Entry 5CPJ (X-ray diffraction, 3.15 A resolution); this record covers chains H and J of the 10 polymer chains in the assembly.

[Chain H]
Molecule: Histone H2B type 1-J
Organism: Homo sapiens
UniProtKB: P06899 (H2B1J_HUMAN); residues 0-125 here correspond to UniProt positions 1-126 (UniProt number = residue number + 1)
Sequence (129 residues; each row starts with the number of its first residue; numbers below 1 keep their minus sign (Gly-3 is residue -3)):
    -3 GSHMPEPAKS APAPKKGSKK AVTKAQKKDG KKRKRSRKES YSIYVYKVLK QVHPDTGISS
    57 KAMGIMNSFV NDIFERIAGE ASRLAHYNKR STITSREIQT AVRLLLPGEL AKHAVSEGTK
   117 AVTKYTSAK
Unresolved in the structure: -3 to 32, 125
Differences from the reference sequence: expression tag (-3 to -1)
Curated features (UniProtKB/Swiss-Prot):
  - modified residue: Pro1 (N-acetylproline), Glu2 (ADP-ribosyl glutamic acid), Lys5 (N6-(2-hydroxyisobutyryl)lysine), Ser6 (ADP-ribosylserine), Lys11 (N6-(beta-hydroxybutyryl)lysine), Lys12 (N6-(2-hydroxyisobutyryl)lysine), Ser14 (Phosphoserine), Lys15 (N6-acetyllysine), Lys16 (N6-(beta-hydroxybutyryl)lysine), Lys20 (N6-(2-hydroxyisobutyryl)lysine), Lys23 (N6-(2-hydroxyisobutyryl)lysine), Lys24 (N6-(2-hydroxyisobutyryl)lysine), Lys34 (N6-(2-hydroxyisobutyryl)lysine), Glu35 (PolyADP-ribosyl glutamic acid), Ser36 (Phosphoserine), Lys43 (N6-(2-hydroxyisobutyryl)lysine), Lys46 (N6-(2-hydroxyisobutyryl)lysine), Lys57 (N6,N6-dimethyllysine), Arg79 (Dimethylated arginine), Lys85 (N6,N6,N6-trimethyllysine) and 6 more in UniProt
  - glycosylation: Ser112 (O-linked (GlcNAc) serine)
  - cross-link (Glycyl lysine isopeptide (Lys-Gly)): Lys5 (interchain with G-Cter in SUMO2), Lys20 (interchain with G-Cter in SUMO2), Lys34 (interchain with G-Cter in ubiquitin), Lys120 (interchain with G-Cter in ubiquitin)

[Chain J]
Molecule: 146-nt DNA strand
Sequence (146 nucleotides; row label = number of the first residue in the row):
     1 ATCAGATTCC ATTCGAATCC ATTCGAAAAT GATTACATTC GAATCCATTC GAAGATTCCA
    61 TTTGAGCCTG TTCGAAAATT CCATTTGAGT CCAACCAATG ATTCCATTCA TTTCCATTCA
   121 ATGATTCCAT TCGAATCCAT TTGGAT
Modified positions: 5CM (5-methyl-2'-deoxy-cytidine-5'-monophosphate) at position 14, 5CM (5-methyl-2'-deoxy-cytidine-5'-monophosphate) at position 24, 5CM (5-methyl-2'-deoxy-cytidine-5'-monophosphate) at position 40, 5CM (5-methyl-2'-deoxy-cytidine-5'-monophosphate) at position 50, 5CM (5-methyl-2'-deoxy-cytidine-5'-monophosphate) at position 73, 5CM (5-methyl-2'-deoxy-cytidine-5'-monophosphate) at position 132

[How chain H and chain J interact]
Pairs across the interface (10):
  Tyr42(H) - DA21(J)  hydrogen bond to the phosphate
  Tyr42(H) - DT22(J)  hydrogen bond to the phosphate
  Lys46(H) - DT22(J)  salt bridge to the phosphate
  Ser55(H) - DC20(J)  phosphate contact
  Ser56(H) - DC20(J)  hydrogen bond to the phosphate
  Arg86(H) - 5CM_40(J)  hydrogen bond to the phosphate
  Arg86(H) - DG41(J)  salt bridge to the phosphate
  Ser87(H) - DT39(J)  hydrogen bond to the phosphate
  Ser87(H) - 5CM_40(J)  hydrogen bond to the phosphate
  Thr88(H) - 5CM_40(J)  hydrogen bond to the phosphate
Also at the interface, not in a pair above, chain H (10 interface residues in all): Arg33, Lys34, Ile54
Also at the interface, not in a pair above, chain J (8 interface residues in all): DA28, DC104

[Summary]
The interface between chain H and chain J involves 10 residues on one side and 8 on the other, with 7 hydrogen
bonds and 2 salt bridges. Among the polar pairs are Tyr42(H)-DA21(J), Tyr42(H)-DT22(J) and Ser56(H)-DC20(J).
Chain H is Histone H2B type 1-J (Homo sapiens) and chain J is a 146-nt DNA strand; the structure, Nucleosome
containing methylated Sat2R DNA, was determined by X-ray diffraction together with 5CPI and 5CPK from the same
study.
